4YLN - chains C and 1 of the 9 polymer chains in the assembly; structure by X-ray diffraction, 5.50 A resolution (low resolution: residue-level contacts below are approximate; hydrogen-bond / salt-bridge calls are withheld).

# Chain C
Name: DNA-directed RNA polymerase subunit beta
From: Escherichia coli
Notes: EC 2.7.7.6
UniProtKB: A7ZUK1 (RPOB_ECO24); residue numbers follow UniProt; this construct covers 1-1342
Amino-acid sequence (1342 residues; each row starts with the number of its first residue):
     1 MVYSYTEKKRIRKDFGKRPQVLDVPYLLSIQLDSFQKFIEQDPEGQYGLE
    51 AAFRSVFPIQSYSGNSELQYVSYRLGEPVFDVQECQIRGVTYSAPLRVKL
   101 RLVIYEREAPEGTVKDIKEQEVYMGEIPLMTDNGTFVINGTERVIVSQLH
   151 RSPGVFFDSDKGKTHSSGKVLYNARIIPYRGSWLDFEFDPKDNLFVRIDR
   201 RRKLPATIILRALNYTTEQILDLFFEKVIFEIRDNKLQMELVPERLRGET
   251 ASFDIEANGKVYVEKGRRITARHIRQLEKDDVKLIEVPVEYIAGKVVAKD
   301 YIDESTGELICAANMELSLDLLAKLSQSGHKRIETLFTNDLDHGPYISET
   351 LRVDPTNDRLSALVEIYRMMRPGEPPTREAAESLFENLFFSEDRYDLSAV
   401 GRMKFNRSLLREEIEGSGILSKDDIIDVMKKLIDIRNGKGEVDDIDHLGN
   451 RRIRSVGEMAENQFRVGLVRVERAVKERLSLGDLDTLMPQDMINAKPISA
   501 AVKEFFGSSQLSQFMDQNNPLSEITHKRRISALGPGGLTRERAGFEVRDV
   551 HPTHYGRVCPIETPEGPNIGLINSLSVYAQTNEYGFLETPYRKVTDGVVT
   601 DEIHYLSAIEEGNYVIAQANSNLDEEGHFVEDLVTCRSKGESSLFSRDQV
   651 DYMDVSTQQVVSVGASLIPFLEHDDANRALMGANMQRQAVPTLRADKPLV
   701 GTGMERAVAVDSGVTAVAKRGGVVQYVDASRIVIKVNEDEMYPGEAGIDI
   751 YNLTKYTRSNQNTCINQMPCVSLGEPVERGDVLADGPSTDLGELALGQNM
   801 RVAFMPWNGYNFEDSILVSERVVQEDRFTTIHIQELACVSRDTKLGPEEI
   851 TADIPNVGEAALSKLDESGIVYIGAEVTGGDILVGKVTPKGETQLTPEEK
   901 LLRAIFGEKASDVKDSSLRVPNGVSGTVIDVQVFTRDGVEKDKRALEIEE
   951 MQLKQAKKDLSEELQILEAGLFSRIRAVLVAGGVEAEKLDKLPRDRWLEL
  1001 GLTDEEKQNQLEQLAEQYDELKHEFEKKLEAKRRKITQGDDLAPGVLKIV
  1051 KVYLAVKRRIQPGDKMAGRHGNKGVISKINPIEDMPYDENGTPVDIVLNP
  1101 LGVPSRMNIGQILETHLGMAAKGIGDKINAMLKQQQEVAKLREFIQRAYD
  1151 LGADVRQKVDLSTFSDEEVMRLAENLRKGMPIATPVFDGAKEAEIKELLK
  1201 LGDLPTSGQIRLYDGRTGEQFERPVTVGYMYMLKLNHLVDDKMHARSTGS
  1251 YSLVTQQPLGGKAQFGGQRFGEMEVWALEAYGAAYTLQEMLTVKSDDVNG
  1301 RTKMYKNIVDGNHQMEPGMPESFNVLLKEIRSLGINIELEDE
Not modelled in the structure: 1
UniProt features mapped onto this chain:
  - modified residue (N6-acetyllysine): Lys1022, Lys1200

# Chain 1
Molecule: NT strand DNA
Sequence (49 nucleotides; each row starts with the number of its first residue):
    11 ACTTGACATCCCACCTCACGTATGCTATAATGTGTGCAGTCTGACGCGG

# Chain C / chain 1 interface
Contacting residue pairs - 20 pairs, chain C then chain 1:
  Arg151(C) - DT50(1)
  Trp183(C) - DC47(1)
  Trp183(C) - DA48(1)
  Asp199(C) - DG46(1)
  Asp199(C) - DA48(1)
  Asp199(C) - DG49(1)
  Arg200(C) - DG49(1)
  Arg200(C) - DT50(1)
  Arg371(C) - DT43(1)
  Arg371(C) - DG44(1)
  Arg371(C) - DT45(1)
  Glu374(C) - DG42(1)
  Glu374(C) - DT43(1)
  Glu374(C) - DG44(1)
  Pro375(C) - DG42(1)
  Arg394(C) - DT45(1)
  Glu541(C) - DT50(1)
  Glu541(C) - DC51(1)
  Arg542(C) - DG49(1)
  Arg542(C) - DT50(1)
Also at the interface, not in a pair above, chain C (13 interface residues in all): Ser182, Arg201, Glu546

# In short
13 residues of chain C face 10 of chain 1 across their interface.
Here chain C is DNA-directed RNA polymerase subunit beta (Escherichia coli) and chain 1 is NT strand DNA.
Entry 4YLN (E. coli Transcription Initiation Complex - 17-bp spacer and 4-nt RNA) was determined by X-ray
diffraction (same publication as 4YLO and 4YLP).
